4QV8 - chains K and W of the 28 polymer chains in the assembly; structure by X-ray diffraction, 2.90 A resolution.

Chain K:
Molecule: Proteasome subunit beta type-5
Organism: Saccharomyces cerevisiae
Notes: EC 3.4.25.1
UniProt: P30656 (PSB5_YEAST); residues 1-212 here correspond to UniProt positions 76-287 (UniProt number = residue number + 75)
Sequence (212 residues; row label = number of the first residue in the row):
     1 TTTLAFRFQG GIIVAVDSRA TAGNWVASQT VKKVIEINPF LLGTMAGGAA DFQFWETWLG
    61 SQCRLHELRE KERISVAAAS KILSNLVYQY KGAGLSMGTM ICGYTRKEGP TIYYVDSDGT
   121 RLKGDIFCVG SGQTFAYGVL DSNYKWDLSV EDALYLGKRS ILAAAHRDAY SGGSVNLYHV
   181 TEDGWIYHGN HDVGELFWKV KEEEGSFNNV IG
Differences from the reference sequence: engineered mutation Phe52 (Cys127 in P30656)
Metal / ion sites: Mg2+ site 1 near Ile82 (its only coordinating residue here); Mg2+ site 2: Ala165, Asp168 (shared with Asp204(W) of chain W)

Chain W:
Molecule: Proteasome subunit beta type-3
Organism: Saccharomyces cerevisiae
Notes: EC 3.4.25.1
UniProt: P25451 (PSB3_YEAST); residues 0-204 here correspond to UniProt positions 1-205 (UniProt number = residue number + 1)
Sequence (205 residues; numbered 0 to 204; the number before each row is that of its first residue; numbering starts at 0):
     0 MSDPSSINGG IVVAMTGKDC VAIACDLRLG SQSLGVSNKF EKIFHYGHVF LGITGLATDV
    60 TTLNEMFRYK TNLYKLKEER AIEPETFTQL VSSSLYERRF GPYFVGPVVA GINSKSGKPF
   120 IAGFDLIGCI DEAKDFIVSG TASDQLFGMC ESLYEPNLEP EDLFETISQA LLNAADRDAL
   180 SGWGAVVYII KKDEVVKRYL KMRQD
Unresolved in the structure: 0
Metal / ion sites: Mg2+: Asp204 (shared with Ala165(K), Asp168(K) of chain K)
UniProt features mapped onto this chain:
  - modified residue: Ser30 (Phosphoserine)
  - cross-link: Lys69 (Glycyl lysine isopeptide (Lys-Gly) (interchain with G-Cter in ubiquitin))

Interface between chain K and chain W:
Residue-residue contacts (43; chain K residue first):
  Arg19(K) with Asp204(W), salt bridge
  Asn24(K) with Ser5(W); Asp177(W); Ala178(W), hydrogen bond (backbone-backbone); Leu179(W)
  Trp25(K) with Gln144(W); Arg176(W)
  Val26(K) with Arg176(W), hydrogen bond (backbone-side chain); Asp177(W); Ala178(W)
  Ala27(K) with Arg176(W), hydrogen bond (backbone-side chain)
  Ser28(K) with Arg176(W)
  Gln29(K) with Asp175(W), hydrogen bond (side chain-backbone)
  Phe135(K) with Leu33(W), hydrophobic
  Ala165(K) with Asp204(W)
  His166(K) with Trp182(W), hydrogen bond (backbone-side chain); Gln203(W), hydrogen bond (side chain-backbone)
  Arg167(K) with Ser32(W); Gly34(W), hydrogen bond (side chain-backbone); Val35(W)
  Asp168(K) with Ser32(W)
  Ala169(K) with Arg27(W); Ser32(W), hydrogen bond (backbone-backbone); Ala178(W)
  Tyr170(K) with Ser32(W); Ala178(W), hydrophobic
  Ser171(K) with Asp204(W)
  Gly172(K) with Asp204(W)
  Gly173(K) with Arg202(W), hydrogen bond (backbone-side chain); Asp204(W), hydrogen bond (backbone-side chain)
  Asp192(K) with Arg202(W), salt bridge
  Val193(K) with Asp204(W)
  Gly194(K) with Arg202(W)
  Phe197(K) with Gln203(W)
  Trp198(K) with Lys200(W); Met201(W); Gln203(W)
  Asn209(K) with Asn37(W); Lys38(W), hydrogen bond (backbone-side chain)
  Val210(K) with Asn37(W); Gln203(W)
  Ile211(K) with Lys38(W)
  Gly212(K) with Lys200(W)
Interface residues without a listed pair, chain K (27 interface residues in all): Thr21
Interface residues without a listed pair, chain W (22 interface residues in all): Gln31, Thr140

In short:
27 residues of chain K face 22 of chain W across their interface, with 11 hydrogen bonds and 2 salt bridges.
Polar contacts include Arg19(K)-Asp204(W), Asp192(K)-Arg202(W) and Val26(K)-Arg176(W). The Mg2+ site is built
by Ala165(K), Asp168(K) and Asp204(W).
Chain K is Proteasome subunit beta type-5 and chain W is Proteasome subunit beta type-3, both from
Saccharomyces cerevisiae; the structure, yCP beta5-C52F mutant, was determined by X-ray diffraction, deposited
together with 4QUX, 4QUY, 4QV0, 4QV1, 4QV3, 4QV4 and 42 further entries.
